Entry 9CVC (electron microscopy, 3.50 A resolution); this record covers chains B and E of the 5 polymer chains in the assembly.

Chain B:
Molecule: Codanin-1
Source organism: Homo sapiens
UniProt: Q8IWY9 (CDAN1_HUMAN); residue numbers follow UniProt; this construct covers 1-1227
Chain sequence (1277 residues; row label = number of the first residue in the row; numbers below 1 keep their minus sign (Met-49 is residue -49)):
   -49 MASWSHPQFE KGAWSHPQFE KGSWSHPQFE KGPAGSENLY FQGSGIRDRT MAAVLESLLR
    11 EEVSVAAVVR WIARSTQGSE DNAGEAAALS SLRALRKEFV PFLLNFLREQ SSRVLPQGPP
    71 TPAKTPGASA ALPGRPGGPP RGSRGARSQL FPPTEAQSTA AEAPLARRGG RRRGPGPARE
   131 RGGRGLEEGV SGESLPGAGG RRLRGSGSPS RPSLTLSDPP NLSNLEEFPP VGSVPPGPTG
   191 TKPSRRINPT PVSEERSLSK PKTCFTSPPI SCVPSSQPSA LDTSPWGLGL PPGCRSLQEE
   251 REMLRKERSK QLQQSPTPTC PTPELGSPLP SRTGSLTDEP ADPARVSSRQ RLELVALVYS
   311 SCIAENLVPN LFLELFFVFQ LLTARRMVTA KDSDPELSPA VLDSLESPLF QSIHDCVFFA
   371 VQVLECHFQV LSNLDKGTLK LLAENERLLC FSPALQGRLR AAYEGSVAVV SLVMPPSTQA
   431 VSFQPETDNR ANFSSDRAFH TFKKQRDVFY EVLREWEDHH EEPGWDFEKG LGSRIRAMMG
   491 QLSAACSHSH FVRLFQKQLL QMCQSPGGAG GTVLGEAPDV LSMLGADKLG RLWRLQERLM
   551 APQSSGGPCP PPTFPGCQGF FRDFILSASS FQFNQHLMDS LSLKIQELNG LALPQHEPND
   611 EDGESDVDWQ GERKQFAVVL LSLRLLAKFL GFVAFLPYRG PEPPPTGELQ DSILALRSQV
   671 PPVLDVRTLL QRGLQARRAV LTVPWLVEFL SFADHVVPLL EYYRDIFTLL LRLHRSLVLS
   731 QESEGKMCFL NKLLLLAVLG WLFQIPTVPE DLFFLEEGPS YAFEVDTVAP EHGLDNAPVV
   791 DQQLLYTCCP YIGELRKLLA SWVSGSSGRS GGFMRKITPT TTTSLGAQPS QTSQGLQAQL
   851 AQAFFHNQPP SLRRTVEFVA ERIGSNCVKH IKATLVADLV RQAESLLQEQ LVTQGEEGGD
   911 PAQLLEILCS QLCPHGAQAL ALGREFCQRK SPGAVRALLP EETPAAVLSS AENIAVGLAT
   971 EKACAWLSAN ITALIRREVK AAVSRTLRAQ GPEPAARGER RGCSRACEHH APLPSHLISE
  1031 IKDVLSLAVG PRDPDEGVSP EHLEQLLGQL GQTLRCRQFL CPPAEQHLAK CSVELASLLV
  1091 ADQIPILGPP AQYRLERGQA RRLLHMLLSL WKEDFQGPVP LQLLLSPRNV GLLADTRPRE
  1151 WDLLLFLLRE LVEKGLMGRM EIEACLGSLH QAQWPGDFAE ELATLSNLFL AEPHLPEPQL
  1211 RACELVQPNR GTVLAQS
Unresolved in the structure: -49 to 0, 69-284, 340-354, 420-438, 516-534, 767-781, 819-1227
Construct notes: initiating methionine (-49); expression tag (-48 to 0); conflict Val419 (Lys in Q8IWY9)
UniProt features mapped onto this chain:
  - region: Pro188 to Leu208 (Interaction with ASF1A/B)
  - modified residue: Ala2 (N-acetylalanine), Thr71 (Phosphothreonine), Ser265 (Phosphoserine), Ser285 (Phosphoserine)
  - natural variant: Asn599 (N599S: In CDAN1A), Pro672 (P672L: In CDAN1A), Glu698 (E698K: In CDAN1A), Arg714 (R714W: In CDAN1A), Phe868 (F868I: In CDAN1A), Val869 (V869M: In CDAN1A), Arg1042 (R1042W: In CDAN1A), Asp1043 (D1043V: In CDAN1A), Pro1130 (P1130L: In CDAN1A)

Chain E:
Molecule: Histone chaperone ASF1A
Source organism: Homo sapiens
UniProt: Q9Y294 (ASF1A_HUMAN); residues 1-204 here = UniProt positions 1-204
Chain sequence (241 residues; row label = number of the first residue in the row; numbers below 1 keep their minus sign (Met-36 is residue -36)):
   -36 MAVYPYDVPD YAGYPYDVPD YAGSYPYDVP DYAPAGSMAK VQVNNVVVLD NPSPFYNPFQ
    24 FEITFECIED LSEDLEWKII YVGSAESEEY DQVLDSVLVG PVPAGRHMFV FQADAPNPGL
    84 IPDADAVGVT VVLITCTYRG QEFIRVGYYV NNEYTETELR ENPPVKPDFS KLQRNILASN
   144 PRVTRFHINW EDNTEKLEDA ESSNPNLQSL LSTDALPSAS KGWSTSENSL NVMLESHMDC
   204 M
Unresolved in the structure: -36 to 0, 157-204
Construct notes: initiating methionine (-36); expression tag (-35 to 0)
UniProt features mapped onto this chain:
  - motif: Ile31 to Asp37 (Required for interaction with HIRA)
  - modified residue: Ser192 (Phosphoserine)
  - mutagenesis: Glu36 to Asp37 (Abrogates interaction with HIRA and induction of senescence-associated heterochromatin foci), Asp37 (D37A: Abrogates interaction with CHAF1B and HIRA), Glu49 (E49A: Loss of interaction with TLK2), Asp54 (D54R: Reduces interaction with histone H3), Val62 to Pro64 (Abrogates interaction with HIRA and induction of senescence-associated heterochromatin foci), Asp88 (D88A: Loss of interaction with TLK2. Reduced phosphorylation), Val94 (V94R: Abrogates interaction with histone H3 and histone H4. Loss of interaction with TLK2. Reduced phosphorylation), Arg108 (R108E: Reduces interaction with histone H3), Ser166 (S166A: Does not affect phosphorylation in response to DNA damage), Ser175 (S175A: Does not affect phosphorylation in response to DNA damage), Ser192 (S192A: Abolished phosphorylation in response to DNA damage; S192D: Mimics phosphorylation; promoting recruitment to chromatin in response to DNA damage)

Interface between chain B and chain E:
Pairs across the interface (45; chain B residue first):
  Lys390(B) - Glu52(E)  salt bridge
  Leu391(B) - Ser50(E)
  Leu391(B) - Glu52(E)
  Glu394(B) - Glu52(E)
  Glu471(B) - Pro144(E)
  Glu471(B) - Arg145(E)  salt bridge
  Glu471(B) - Val146(E)  hydrogen bond (backbone-backbone)
  Pro473(B) - Asn7(E)
  Pro473(B) - Asn8(E)
  Pro473(B) - Pro144(E)
  Pro473(B) - Val146(E)  hydrophobic
  Gly474(B) - Val6(E)  hydrogen bond (backbone-backbone)
  Gly474(B) - Asn7(E)
  Trp475(B) - Arg148(E)  hydrogen bond (backbone-side chain)
  Arg541(B) - Ala48(E)
  Arg541(B) - Gly91(E)
  Arg541(B) - Val92(E)
  Leu545(B) - Ala48(E)  hydrophobic
  Leu545(B) - Val92(E)
  Leu545(B) - Thr93(E)
  Arg548(B) - Glu51(E)  salt bridge
  Arg548(B) - Asp54(E)  salt bridge
  Arg548(B) - Leu96(E)
  Arg548(B) - Arg108(E)
  Leu549(B) - Val94(E)  hydrophobic
  Leu549(B) - Arg108(E)
  Leu549(B) - Tyr112(E)  hydrophobic
  Leu549(B) - Thr147(E)
  Ala551(B) - Arg108(E)  hydrogen bond (backbone-side chain)
  Pro552(B) - Arg108(E)  hydrogen bond (backbone-side chain)
  Gln553(B) - Glu105(E)  hydrogen bond (side chain-backbone)
  Gln553(B) - Arg108(E)  hydrogen bond (backbone-side chain)
  Gln553(B) - Phe149(E)
  Ser554(B) - Glu105(E)
  Ser554(B) - Arg108(E)
  Ser555(B) - Gln104(E)
  Ser555(B) - Glu105(E)  hydrogen bond (side chain-backbone)
  Arg806(B) - Glu51(E)  salt bridge
  Ala810(B) - Glu51(E)
  Ala810(B) - Glu52(E)
  Val813(B) - Glu52(E)
  Ser814(B) - Glu51(E)
  Ser814(B) - Glu52(E)  hydrogen bond (side chain-backbone)
  Ser814(B) - Asp54(E)  hydrogen bond (side chain-backbone)
  Ser817(B) - Leu83(E)
Interface residues without a listed pair, chain B (26 interface residues in all): His470, Glu472, Lys538, Arg544, Met550
Interface residues without a listed pair, chain E (30 interface residues in all): Val9, Ile43, Tyr53, Ala87, Phe106, Gly110

In short:
The interface between chain B and chain E involves 26 residues on one side and 30 on the other; the contacts
include 10 hydrogen bonds and 5 salt bridges. Polar contacts include Lys390(B)-Glu52(E), Glu471(B)-Arg145(E)
and Arg548(B)-Glu51(E). UniProt lists 13 mutagenesis sites on chain E.
Here chain B is Codanin-1 and chain E is Histone chaperone ASF1A, both from Homo sapiens. Entry 9CVC (CDAN1
dimer with three ASF1A) was determined by electron microscopy.
